3J3Q - chains n and o of the 1356 polymer chains in the assembly; structure by electron microscopy.

Chain n (and o):
Name: capsid protein
Source organism: Human immunodeficiency virus 1
Notes: chain o of this document is another copy of the same molecule, construct and numbering; everything in this record applies to it too
UniProt: Q79791 (Q79791_9HIV1); residues 1-231 here correspond to UniProt positions 133-363 (UniProt number = residue number + 132)
Chain sequence (231 residues; numbered 1 to 231; the number before each row is that of its first residue):
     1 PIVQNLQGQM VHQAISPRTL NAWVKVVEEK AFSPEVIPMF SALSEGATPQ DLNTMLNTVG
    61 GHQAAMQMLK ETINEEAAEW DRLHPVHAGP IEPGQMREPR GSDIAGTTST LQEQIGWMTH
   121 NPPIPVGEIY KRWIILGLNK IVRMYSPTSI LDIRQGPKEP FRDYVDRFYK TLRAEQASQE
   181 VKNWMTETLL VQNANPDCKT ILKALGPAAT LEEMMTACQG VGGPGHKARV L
Construct notes: engineered mutation Glu92 (Ala224 in Q79791)
Disulfide bonds: Cys198-Cys218

Chain n / chain o interface:
Pairs across the interface (64; chain n residue first):
  Val3(n) - Met10(o)
  Val3(n) - His12(o)
  Gln4(n) - Met10(o)
  Gln4(n) - Val11(o)
  Gln4(n) - His12(o)
  Gln4(n) - Leu111(o)
  Gln4(n) - Gln112(o)
  Gln4(n) - Ile115(o)
  Asn5(n) - Gly8(o)
  Asn5(n) - Gln9(o)
  Asn5(n) - Met10(o)
  Asn5(n) - Val11(o)
  Asn5(n) - Gln112(o)
  Leu6(n) - Gly8(o)
  Leu6(n) - Val11(o)
  Leu6(n) - Gln112(o)
  Leu6(n) - Thr119(o)
  Val11(n) - Met10(o)
  Arg18(n) - Pro17(o)
  Arg18(n) - Arg18(o)
  Thr19(n) - Pro17(o)
  Ala22(n) - Pro17(o)
  Ala22(n) - Asn21(o)
  Lys30(n) - Glu28(o)
  Glu35(n) - Glu28(o)
  Glu35(n) - Gly60(o)
  Glu35(n) - Gly61(o)
  Pro38(n) - Asn57(o)
  Pro38(n) - Thr58(o)
  Met39(n) - Leu20(o)
  Met39(n) - Val24(o)
  Met39(n) - Thr58(o)
  Ala42(n) - Ile15(o)
  Ala42(n) - Leu20(o)
  Ala42(n) - Thr54(o)
  Ala42(n) - Thr58(o)
  Leu43(n) - Pro17(o)
  Leu43(n) - Leu20(o)
  Glu45(n) - Ala14(o)
  Arg162(n) - Met144(o)
  Arg162(n) - Tyr145(o)
  Arg162(n) - Ser146(o)
  Val165(n) - Ala64(o)
  Asp166(n) - His62(o)
  Asp166(n) - Ala64(o)
  Asp166(n) - Tyr145(o)
  Tyr169(n) - Ala64(o)
  Lys170(n) - Gly61(o)
  Leu211(n) - Gln67(o)
  Glu212(n) - Met68(o)
  Glu212(n) - Glu75(o)
  Glu212(n) - Lys140(o)
  Met215(n) - Met144(o)
  Lys227(n) - Pro147(o)
  Ala228(n) - Pro147(o)
  Arg229(n) - Glu29(o)
  Arg229(n) - Lys30(o)
  Arg229(n) - Ala31(o)
  Arg229(n) - Ser33(o)
  Arg229(n) - Pro147(o)
  Val230(n) - Pro147(o)
  Val230(n) - Thr148(o)
  Val230(n) - Arg167(o)
  Leu231(n) - Arg167(o)
Other interface residues (no listed pair), chain n (30 interface residues in all): Asp163, Arg173
Other interface residues (no listed pair), chain o (41 interface residues in all): Gln13, Gln63, Glu71

Summary:
Chain n and chain o form an interface of 30 and 41 residues respectively.
Both chains are capsid protein (Human immunodeficiency virus 1). Entry 3J3Q (Atomic-level structure of the
entire HIV-1 capsid) was determined by electron microscopy together with 3J4F, 3J34 and 3J3Y from the same
study.
